8GUJ - chains E and J of the 12 polymer chains in the assembly; structure by electron microscopy, 2.80 A resolution.

[Chain E]
Protein: Histone H3.1
From: Homo sapiens
UniProt: P68431 (H31_HUMAN); residues 0-135 here correspond to UniProt positions 1-136 (UniProt number = residue number + 1)
Chain sequence (136 residues; numbered 0 to 135; the number before each row is that of its first residue; numbering starts at 0):
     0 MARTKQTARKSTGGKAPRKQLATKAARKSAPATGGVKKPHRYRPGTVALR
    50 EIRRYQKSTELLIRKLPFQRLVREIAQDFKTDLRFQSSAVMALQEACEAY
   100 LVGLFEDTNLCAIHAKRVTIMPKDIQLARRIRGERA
Disordered / not traced: 0-35, 135
UniProt features mapped onto this chain:
  - modified residue: Arg-2 (Asymmetric dimethylarginine), Thr-3 (Phosphothreonine), Lys-4 (Allysine), Gln-5 (5-glutamyl dopamine), Thr-6 (Phosphothreonine), Arg-8 (Citrulline), Lys-9 (N6,N6,N6-trimethyllysine), Ser-10 (ADP-ribosylserine), Thr-11 (Phosphothreonine), Lys-14 (N6-(2-hydroxyisobutyryl)lysine), Arg-17 (Asymmetric dimethylarginine), Lys-18 (N6-(2-hydroxyisobutyryl)lysine), Lys-23 (N6-(2-hydroxyisobutyryl)lysine), Arg-26 (Citrulline), Lys-27 (N6,N6,N6-trimethyllysine), Ser-28 (ADP-ribosylserine), Lys-36 (N6,N6,N6-trimethyllysine), Lys-37 (N6-methyllysine), Tyr-41 (Phosphotyrosine), Lys-56 (N6,N6,N6-trimethyllysine) and 8 more in UniProt
  - lipidation: Lys-18 (N6-decanoyllysine)

[Chain J]
Molecule: 147-nt DNA strand
Sequence (147 nucleotides; row label = number of the first residue in the row):
     1 ACAGGATGTATATATCTGACACGTGCCTGGAGACTAGGGAGTAATCCCCT
    51 TGGCGGTTAAAACGCGGGGGACAGCGCGTACGTGCGTTTAAGCGGTGCTA
   101 GAGCTGTCTACGACCAATTGAGCGGCCTCGGCACCGGGATTCTCCAG

[Chain E / chain J interface]
Pairs across the interface - 26 pairs, chain E then chain J:
  His-39(E) with DT7(J), sugar contact
  Arg-40(E) with DG82(J), base contact; DT83(J), hydrogen bond to the base; DG84(J), hydrogen bond to the sugar
  Tyr-41(E) with DT7(J), hydrogen bond to the phosphate; DG8(J), sugar contact; DT83(J), sugar contact; DG84(J), hydrogen bond to the phosphate
  Arg-42(E) with DT83(J), sugar contact
  Pro-43(E) with DG82(J), phosphate contact; DT83(J), sugar contact
  Gly-44(E) with DG82(J), hydrogen bond to the phosphate; DT83(J), hydrogen bond to the phosphate
  Thr-45(E) with DT83(J), phosphate contact
  Val-46(E) with DT83(J), hydrogen bond to the phosphate; DG84(J), phosphate contact
  Ala-47(E) with DT83(J), hydrogen bond to the phosphate
  Arg-63(E) with DA91(J), phosphate contact; DG92(J), salt bridge to the phosphate
  Lys-64(E) with DG92(J), hydrogen bond to the phosphate
  Leu-65(E) with DA91(J), phosphate contact; DG92(J), hydrogen bond to the phosphate
  Pro-66(E) with DA91(J), phosphate contact
  Arg-69(E) with DA91(J), salt bridge to the phosphate
  Arg-83(E) with DA100(J), hydrogen bond to the sugar; DG101(J), sugar contact
Other interface residues (no listed pair), chain E (18 interface residues in all): Arg-49, Asp-81, Lys-115
Other interface residues (no listed pair), chain J (10 interface residues in all): DA73

[Overview]
18 residues of chain E and 10 residues of chain J are in contact; the contacts include 11 hydrogen bonds and 2
salt bridges. Among the polar pairs are Arg-40(E)/DT83(J), Arg-40(E)/DG84(J) and Arg-83(E)/DA100(J).
Here chain E is Histone H3.1 (Homo sapiens) and chain J is a 147-nt DNA strand. Entry 8GUJ (Bre1-nucleosome
complex (Model II)) was determined by electron microscopy (same publication as 8GUI and 8GUK).
